PDB entry 3K1F | X-ray diffraction, 4.30 A resolution (low resolution: residue-level contacts below are approximate; hydrogen-bond / salt-bridge calls are withheld) | chains D and G of the 13 polymer chains in the assembly

Chain D:
Molecule: DNA-directed RNA polymerase II subunit RPB4
Organism: Saccharomyces cerevisiae
Notes: EC 2.7.7.6
Reference sequence: P20433 (RPB4_YEAST); residue numbers follow UniProt; this construct covers 1-221
Amino-acid sequence (221 residues; each row starts with the number of its first residue):
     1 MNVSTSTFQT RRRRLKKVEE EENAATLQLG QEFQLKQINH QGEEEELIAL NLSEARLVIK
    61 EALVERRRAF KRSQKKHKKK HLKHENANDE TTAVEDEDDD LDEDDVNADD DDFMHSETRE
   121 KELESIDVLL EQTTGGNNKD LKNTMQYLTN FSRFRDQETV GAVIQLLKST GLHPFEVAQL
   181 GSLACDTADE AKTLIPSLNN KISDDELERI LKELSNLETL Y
Not modelled in the structure: 1-2, 77-117

Chain G:
Molecule: DNA-directed RNA polymerase II subunit RPB7
Organism: Saccharomyces cerevisiae
Notes: EC 2.7.7.6
Reference sequence: P34087 (RPB7_YEAST); residues 1-171 here = UniProt positions 1-171
Amino-acid sequence (171 residues; row label = number of the first residue in the row):
     1 MFFIKDLSLN ITLHPSFFGP RMKQYLKTKL LEEVEGSCTG KFGYILCVLD YDNIDIQRGR
    61 ILPTDGSAEF NVKYRAVVFK PFKGEVVDGT VVSCSQHGFE VQVGPMKVFV TKHLMPQDLT
   121 FNAGSNPPSY QSSEDVITIK SRIRVKIEGC ISQVSSIHAI GSIKEDYLGA I

Chain D / chain G interface:
Contacting residue pairs (107; chain D residue first):
  Val3(D) with Asn10(G); Thr12(G); Glu33(G)
  Ser4(D) with Leu9(G); Glu33(G); Val34(G)
  Thr5(D) with Leu7(G); Ser8(G); Leu9(G); Val34(G); Thr39(G); Ile45(G); Tyr74(G)
  Ser6(D) with Leu7(G); Ser8(G)
  Thr7(D) with Ser8(G); Phe42(G)
  Phe8(D) with Lys5(G); Asp6(G)
  Gln9(D) with Lys5(G)
  Asn23(D) with Phe82(G); Lys83(G)
  Ala24(D) with Lys83(G)
  Ala25(D) with Lys83(G); Gly84(G)
  Leu29(D) with Phe82(G)
  Gln31(D) with Lys41(G)
  Glu32(D) with Lys5(G); Lys41(G); Phe42(G)
  Phe33(D) with Phe3(G); Lys41(G); Phe42(G); Lys80(G)
  Gln37(D) with Ile4(G); Lys5(G); Asp6(G)
  Asn39(D) with Asp6(G); Arg75(G)
  His40(D) with Asp6(G); Leu7(G); Lys73(G); Tyr74(G)
  Glu45(D) with Asp6(G); Arg75(G)
  Leu47(D) with Phe3(G)
  Ile48(D) with Phe2(G); Phe3(G); Ile4(G)
  Ala49(D) with Phe2(G)
  Leu50(D) with Met1(G); Phe2(G); Ile4(G)
  Leu52(D) with Phe2(G)
  Val58(D) with Leu49(G); Val77(G)
  Ala62(D) with Leu49(G)
  Arg66(D) with Leu31(G); Glu35(G); Cys47(G); Val48(G)
  Ala69(D) with Tyr51(G); Asp52(G)
  Phe70(D) with Tyr51(G)
  Arg72(D) with Asp52(G)
  Ser73(D) with Gln24(G)
  Thr134(D) with Glu35(G)
  Asn137(D) with Glu35(G)
  Asn138(D) with Glu35(G); Gly36(G); Leu46(G)
  Asp140(D) with Gly36(G); Tyr44(G); Pro105(G)
  Leu141(D) with Leu46(G); Cys47(G)
  Thr144(D) with Phe2(G); Leu46(G); Gly104(G); Pro105(G)
  Tyr147(D) with Asp88(G); Gly89(G); Val103(G); Gly104(G)
  Leu148(D) with Phe2(G)
  Asn150(D) with Arg142(G)
  Phe151(D) with Gly89(G); Thr90(G); Arg142(G)
  Phe175(D) with Met1(G); Glu85(G)
  Ala178(D) with Met1(G)
  Gln179(D) with Glu85(G); Val86(G); Val87(G)
  Leu183(D) with Val86(G); Asp88(G); Arg144(G)
  Ala184(D) with Arg144(G)
  Asp189(D) with Tyr167(G)
  Glu190(D) with Arg144(G); Tyr167(G)
  Thr193(D) with Tyr167(G)
  Leu194(D) with Val86(G); Arg144(G); Tyr167(G); Leu168(G)
Other interface residues (no listed pair), chain D (58 interface residues in all): Glu22, Gly30, Ile38, Ala55, Ile59, Glu65, Asn143, Cys185, Pro196
Other interface residues (no listed pair), chain G (54 interface residues in all): Glu32, Asp50, Gln102, Ser155, Asp166

Overview:
The interface between chain D and chain G involves 58 residues on one side and 54 on the other.
Here chain D is DNA-directed RNA polymerase II subunit RPB4 and chain G is DNA-directed RNA polymerase II
subunit RPB7, both from Saccharomyces cerevisiae. Entry 3K1F (Crystal structure of RNA Polymerase II in
complex with TFIIB) was determined by X-ray diffraction.
